Entry 4OLS (X-ray diffraction, 2.27 A resolution); this record covers chain A.

# Chain A
Protein: Endolysin
From: Staphylococcus phage GH15
Notes: fragment: amidase-2 domain
Reference sequence: D6QY02 (D6QY02_9CAUD); numbering as in UniProt (aligned over 165-403)
Sequence (242 residues; numbered 162 to 403; the number before each row is that of its first residue):
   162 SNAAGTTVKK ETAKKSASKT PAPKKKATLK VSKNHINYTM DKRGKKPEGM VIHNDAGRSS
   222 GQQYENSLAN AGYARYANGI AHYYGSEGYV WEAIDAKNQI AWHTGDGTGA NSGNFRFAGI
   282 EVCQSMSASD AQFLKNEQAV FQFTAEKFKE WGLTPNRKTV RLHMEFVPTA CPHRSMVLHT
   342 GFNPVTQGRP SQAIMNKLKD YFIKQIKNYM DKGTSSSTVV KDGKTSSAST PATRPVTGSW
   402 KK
Unresolved in the structure: 162-188, 374-403
Construct notes: expression tag (162-164)
Ion coordination: Zn2+: His214, Cys332
Reported in the primary citation:
  - Zn2+ coordination: His214, His324, Cys332
  - mutagenesis - E282A: abolished catalytic activity
  - mutagenesis - H214A, E282A, H324A, C332A: unchanged catalytic activity on full-length LysGH15
  - mutagenesis - T330A: decreased catalytic activity
  - catalytic residues: Glu282, Thr330 (proposed by the authors, not directly observed)
  - binding site for Mg2+: Asn275 (by similarity / conservation)

# Overview
His214 and Cys332 coordinate Zn2+. The paper reports catalytic residues Glu282 and Thr330; E282A abolishes
catalytic activity; 5 substitutions were tested in all.
Chain A is Endolysin (Staphylococcus phage GH15); the structure, The amidase-2 domain of LysGH15, was
determined by X-ray diffraction, deposited together with 4OLK.
